6M31 - chains A and B; structure by X-ray diffraction, 2.30 A resolution.

Chain A (and B):
Name: Digeranylgeranylglyceryl phosphate synthase
From: Methanocaldococcus jannaschii DSM 2661
Notes: EC 2.5.1.42; chain B of this document is another copy of the same molecule, construct and numbering; everything in this record applies to it too
Reference sequence: Q57727 (DGGGP_METJA); residue numbers follow UniProt; this construct covers 1-283
Chain sequence (283 residues; numbered 1 to 283; the number before each row is that of its first residue):
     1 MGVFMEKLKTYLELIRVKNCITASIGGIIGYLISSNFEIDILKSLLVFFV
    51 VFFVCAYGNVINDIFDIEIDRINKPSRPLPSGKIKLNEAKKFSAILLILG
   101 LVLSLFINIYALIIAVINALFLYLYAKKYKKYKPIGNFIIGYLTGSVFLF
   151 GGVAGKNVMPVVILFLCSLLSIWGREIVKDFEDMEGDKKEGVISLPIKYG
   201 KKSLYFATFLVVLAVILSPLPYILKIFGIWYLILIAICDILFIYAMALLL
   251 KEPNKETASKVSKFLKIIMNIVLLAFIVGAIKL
Disordered / not traced: 1-3
Ion coordination: Mg2+: Asp63, Asp70
Small-molecule neighbours:
  - MPG ([(Z)-octadec-9-enyl] (2R)-2,3-bis(oxidanyl)propanoate), molecule 1: Leu8, Lys9, Leu12, Glu13, Arg16, Val17, Lys18, Asn19
  - MPG, molecule 2: Tyr11, Ile21, Phe48, Phe49, Phe52, Phe53, Glu88, Lys91, Phe92, Ile95, Leu96, Leu99
  - MPG, molecule 3: Arg16, Asn19, Ala23, Val50, Val51, Val54, Cys55, Gly58, Asn59, Asn62, Ile114, Ala115, Asn118, Leu122, Tyr125, Ile140, Leu143, Thr144, Ser146, Val147, Phe150
  - MPG, molecule 4: Ile21, Ile25, Ile28, Ile29, Leu32, Phe48, Asn270, Leu273, Ile277
  - MPG, molecule 5: Ile28, Ile39, Ile41, Ser44, Leu45, Phe48, Phe49
  - MPG, molecule 6: Leu42, Lys43, Leu45, Leu46, Phe49, Phe53, Leu103, Phe106
  - MPG, molecule 7: Ile98, Val102, Leu105, Phe106, Ile107
  - MPG, molecule 8: Asn108, Tyr110, Leu149, Val153, Gly155, Lys156, Asn157, Val158, Val162, Phe165
  - MPG, molecule 9: Ile140, Thr144, Phe148, Leu164, Cys167, Ser168, Ser171, Ile172, Arg175, Glu176, Lys179, Ala214, Val215, Ser218, Asp239, Phe242, Lys266, Met269, Asn270, Val272, Leu273
  - MPG, molecule 10: Tyr205, Phe206, Phe209, Leu213
  - MPG, molecule 11: Tyr205, Thr208, Val212, Ile243
  - MPG, molecule 12: Pro219, Tyr222, Leu232, Ala236, Asp239, Ile240, Ile243, Tyr244
  - MPG, molecule 13: Leu220, Ile223, Leu224, Lys225
  - MPG, molecule 14: Ile267, Ile271, Leu274

Chain A / chain B interface:
Pairs across the interface - 1 pairs, chain A then chain B:
  Ile267(A) - Met5(B)  hydrophobic

Overview:
Chain A and chain B each contribute 1 residues to their interface. Ligands of chain A: 14 copies of compound
MPG. Asp63(A) and Asp70(A) coordinate Mg2+.
Chain A and chain B are both Digeranylgeranylglyceryl phosphate synthase (Methanocaldococcus jannaschii DSM
2661); the structure, Structural and Functional Insights into an Archaeal Lipid Synthase, was determined by
X-ray diffraction, deposited together with 7BPU.
